3WC2 - chains B and P of the 6 polymer chains in the assembly; structure by X-ray diffraction, 3.64 A resolution.

# Chain B
Molecule: Likely histidyl tRNA-specific guanylyltransferase
Source organism: Candida albicans
UniProt: Q5AFK5 (Q5AFK5_CANAL); numbering as in UniProt (aligned over 1-268)
Chain sequence (271 residues; row label = number of the first residue in the row; numbers below 1 keep their minus sign (Gly-2 is residue -2)):
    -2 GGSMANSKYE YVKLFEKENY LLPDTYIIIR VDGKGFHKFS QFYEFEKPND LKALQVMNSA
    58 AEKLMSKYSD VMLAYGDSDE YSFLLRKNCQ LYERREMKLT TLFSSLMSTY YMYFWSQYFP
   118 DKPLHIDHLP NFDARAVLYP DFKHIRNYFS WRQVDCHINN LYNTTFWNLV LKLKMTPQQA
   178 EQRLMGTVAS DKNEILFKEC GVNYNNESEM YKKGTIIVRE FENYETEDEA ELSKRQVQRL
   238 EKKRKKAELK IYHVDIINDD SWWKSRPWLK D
Disordered / not traced: -2 to 3, 218-244
Sequence notes: expression tag (-2 to 0)
From the paper describing this entry:
  - binding site for 76mer-tRNA (chain P): His154, Tyr159, Glu178, Asn190, Phe194, Asn200, Asn202, Lys209, Lys210
  - mutagenesis - H154A, N190A, F194A, K209A, K209Q: decreased catalytic activity
  - mutagenesis - F194Y: unchanged catalytic activity
  - mutagenesis - N200D, K209E: abolished catalytic activity

# Chain P
Molecule: 76mer-tRNA
Sequence (76 nucleotides; numbered 1 to 76; the number before each row is that of its first residue):
     1 GCGGAUUUAG CUCAGUUGGG AGAGCGCCAG ACUGUGGAUC UGGAGGUCCU GUGUUCGAUC
    61 CACAGAAUUC GCACCA
Disordered / not traced: 75-76

# How chain B and chain P interact
Contacting residue pairs (13):
  Ser4(B) with C74(P), sugar contact
  Glu7(B) with C74(P), base contact
  Tyr65(B) with G65(P), sugar contact
  Ser66(B) with U50(P), hydrogen bond to the sugar; G51(P), sugar contact
  Arg83(B) with U47(P), base contact
  Gln87(B) with A66(P), hydrogen bond to the sugar
  Tyr89(B) with G65(P), phosphate contact; A66(P), hydrogen bond to the phosphate; A67(P), phosphate contact
  Glu90(B) with A67(P), phosphate contact; U68(P), phosphate contact
  Arg92(B) with A67(P), salt bridge to the phosphate
Also at the interface, not in a pair above, chain B (12 interface residues in all): Ser63, Asp67, Leu88

# In short
The interface between chain B and chain P involves 12 residues on one side and 8 on the other, with 3 hydrogen
bonds and 1 salt bridge. Among the polar pairs are Ser66(B)-U50(P), Gln87(B)-A66(P) and Tyr89(B)-A66(P). From
the paper: a binding site for 76mer-tRNA (chain P) at His154(B), Tyr159(B) and Glu178(B) among others; H154A,
N190A and F194A of chain B, among others, reduce catalytic activity; 8 substitutions were tested in all.
Chain B is Likely histidyl tRNA-specific guanylyltransferase (Candida albicans) and chain P is 76mer-tRNA; the
structure, Crystal structure of C. albicans tRNA(His) guanylyltransferase (Thg1) with a tRNA(Phe)(GUG), was
determined by X-ray diffraction (same publication as 3WBZ and 3WC1).
